Entry 7CGF (X-ray diffraction, 1.70 A resolution); this record covers chains A and B.

[Chain A]
Protein: PUM-HD domain-containing protein
Source organism: Caenorhabditis elegans
UniProtKB: Q09487 (Q09487_CAEEL); numbering as in UniProt (aligned over 172-522)
Sequence (360 residues; each row starts with the number of its first residue):
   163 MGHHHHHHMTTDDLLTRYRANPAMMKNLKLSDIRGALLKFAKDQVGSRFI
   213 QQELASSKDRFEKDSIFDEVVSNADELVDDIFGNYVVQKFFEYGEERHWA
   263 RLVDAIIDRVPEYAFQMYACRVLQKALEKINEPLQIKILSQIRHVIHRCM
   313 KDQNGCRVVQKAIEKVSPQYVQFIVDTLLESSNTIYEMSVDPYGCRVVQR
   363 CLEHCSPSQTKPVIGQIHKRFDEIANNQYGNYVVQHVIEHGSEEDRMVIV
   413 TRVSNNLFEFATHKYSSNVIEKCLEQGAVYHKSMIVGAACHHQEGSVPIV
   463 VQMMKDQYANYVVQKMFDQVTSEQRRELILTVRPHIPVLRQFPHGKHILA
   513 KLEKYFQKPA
Not modelled in the structure: 163-173, 455-457, 520-522
Construct notes: initiating methionine (163); expression tag (164-171); engineered mutation Cys318 (Asn in Q09487), Arg319 (His in Q09487)
Reported in the primary citation:
  - mutagenesis - N472S/Y473N/Q476E: decreased growth
  - mutagenesis - Q476A/K513A, K513A (53.61-fold), K513E, K513R: decreased binding to PBE-5A

[Chain B]
Molecule: 8-nt RNA strand
Sequence (8 nucleotides; row label = number of the first residue in the row; numbering starts at 0):
     0 UGUAGAUA

[How chain A and chain B interact]
Contacting residue pairs (46; chain A residue first):
  Gln206(A) - A7(B)  hydrogen bond to the base
  Arg210(A) - A7(B)  hydrogen bond to the sugar
  Gln213(A) - A7(B)  hydrogen bond to the base
  Phe244(A) - A7(B)  base contact
  Asn246(A) - U6(B)  hydrogen bond to the base
  Tyr247(A) - U6(B)  hydrogen bond to the base
  Tyr247(A) - A7(B)  stacking on the base
  Gln250(A) - U6(B)  hydrogen bond to the base
  Tyr280(A) - U6(B)  base contact
  Cys282(A) - A5(B)  base contact
  Arg283(A) - A5(B)  hydrogen bond to the base
  Arg283(A) - U6(B)  base contact
  Gln286(A) - A5(B)  hydrogen bond to the base
  Gln315(A) - A5(B)  hydrogen bond to the phosphate
  Asn316(A) - A5(B)  sugar contact
  Arg319(A) - G4(B)  base contact
  Arg319(A) - A5(B)  hydrogen bond to the base
  Gln322(A) - G4(B)  hydrogen bond to the base
  Tyr355(A) - G4(B)  sugar contact
  Tyr355(A) - A5(B)  phosphate contact
  Cys357(A) - A3(B)  base contact
  Arg358(A) - A3(B)  base contact
  Arg358(A) - G4(B)  hydrogen bond to the sugar
  Gln361(A) - A3(B)  hydrogen bond to the base
  Arg362(A) - G4(B)  base contact
  Gln390(A) - U2(B)  base contact
  Tyr391(A) - A3(B)  sugar contact
  Asn393(A) - U2(B)  hydrogen bond to the base
  Tyr394(A) - U2(B)  hydrogen bond to the base
  Tyr394(A) - A3(B)  stacking on the base
  Gln397(A) - U2(B)  hydrogen bond to the base
  Lys426(A) - G1(B)  hydrogen bond to the sugar
  Lys426(A) - U2(B)  salt bridge to the phosphate
  Tyr427(A) - U2(B)  base contact
  Ser429(A) - G1(B)  hydrogen bond to the base
  Asn430(A) - G1(B)  base contact
  Asn430(A) - U2(B)  hydrogen bond to the base
  Glu433(A) - G1(B)  hydrogen bond to the base
  Gln469(A) - U0(B)  base contact
  Tyr470(A) - G1(B)  sugar contact
  Asn472(A) - U0(B)  hydrogen bond to the base
  Tyr473(A) - U0(B)  hydrogen bond to the base
  Tyr473(A) - G1(B)  stacking on the base
  His506(A) - U0(B)  salt bridge to the phosphate
  His509(A) - U0(B)  salt bridge to the phosphate
  Lys513(A) - U0(B)  hydrogen bond to the base
Also at the interface, not in a pair above, chain A (41 interface residues in all): Ile243, Met279, Cys318, Pro354

[Overview]
The interface between chain A and chain B involves 41 residues on one side and 8 on the other; the contacts
include 23 hydrogen bonds, 3 salt bridges and 3 aromatic stacking contacts. Polar pairs include
Gln206(A)-A7(B), Gln213(A)-A7(B) and Asn246(A)-U6(B). From the paper: Q476A/K513A, K513A and K513E of chain A,
among others, reduce binding to PBE-5A; N472S/Y473N/Q476E of chain A reduce growth.
Chain A is PUM-HD domain-containing protein (Caenorhabditis elegans) and chain B is an 8-nt RNA strand; the
structure, Crystal Structure of PUF-8 in Complex with PBE-RNA, was determined by X-ray diffraction together
with 7CGG, 7CGH, 7CGI, 7CGJ, 7CGK, 7CGL and 7CGM from the same study.
